7MO7 - chains A and B of the 4 polymer chains in the assembly; structure by electron microscopy, 4.80 A resolution (low resolution: residue-level contacts below are approximate; hydrogen-bond / salt-bridge calls are withheld).

[Chain A]
Molecule: Hepatocyte growth factor
From: Homo sapiens
Reference sequence: P14210 (HGF_HUMAN); numbering as in UniProt (aligned over 1-728)
Sequence (728 residues; row label = number of the first residue in the row):
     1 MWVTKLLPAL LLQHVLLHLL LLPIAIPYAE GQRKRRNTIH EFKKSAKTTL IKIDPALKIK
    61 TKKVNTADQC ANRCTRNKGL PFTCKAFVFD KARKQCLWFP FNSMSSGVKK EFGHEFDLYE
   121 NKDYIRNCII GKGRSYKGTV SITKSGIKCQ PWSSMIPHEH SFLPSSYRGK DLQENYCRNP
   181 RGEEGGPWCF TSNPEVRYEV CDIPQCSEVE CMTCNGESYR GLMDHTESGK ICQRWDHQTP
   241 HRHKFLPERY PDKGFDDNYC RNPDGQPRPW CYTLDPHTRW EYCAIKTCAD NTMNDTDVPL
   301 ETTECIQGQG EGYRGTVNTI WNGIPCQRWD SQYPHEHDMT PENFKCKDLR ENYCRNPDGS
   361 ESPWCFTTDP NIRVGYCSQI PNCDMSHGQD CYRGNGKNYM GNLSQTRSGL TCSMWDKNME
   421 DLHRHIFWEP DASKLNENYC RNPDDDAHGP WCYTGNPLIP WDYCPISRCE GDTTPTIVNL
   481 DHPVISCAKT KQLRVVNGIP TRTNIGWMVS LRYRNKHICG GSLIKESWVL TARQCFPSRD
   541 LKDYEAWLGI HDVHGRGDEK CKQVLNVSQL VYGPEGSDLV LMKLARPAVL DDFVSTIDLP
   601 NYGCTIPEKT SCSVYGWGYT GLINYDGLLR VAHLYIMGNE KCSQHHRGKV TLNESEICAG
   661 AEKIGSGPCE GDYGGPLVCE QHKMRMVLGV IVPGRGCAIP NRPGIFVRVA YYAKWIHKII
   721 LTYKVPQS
Not modelled in the structure: 1-33, 56-58, 291-301, 345-350, 385-388, 431-433, 470-494, 723-728
Disulfides: C70-C96, C74-C84, C128-C206, C149-C189, C177-C201, C211-C288, C232-C271, C260-C283, C305-C383, C326-C365, C354-C377, C391-C469, C412-C452, C440-C464, C519-C535, C612-C679, C642-C658, C669-C697
Swiss-Prot annotation at these positions:
  - modified residue: Q32 (Pyrrolidone carboxylic acid)
  - glycosylation: N294 (N-linked (GlcNAc...) (complex) asparagine), N402 (N-linked (GlcNAc...) (complex) asparagine), T476 (O-linked (GalNAc...) threonine), N566 (N-linked (GlcNAc...) (complex) asparagine), N653 (N-linked (GlcNAc...) (complex) asparagine)
  - mutagenesis: R494 (R494Q: Loss of activity due to absence of proteolytic cleavage)
Reported in the primary citation:
  - mutagenesis - R242E/K244E/R249E: decreased signaling
  - mutagenesis - E159R, R242E/K244E/R249E, W321R/E361R/Y376A, Y673A: decreased binding to Hepatocyte growth factor receptor (chain B)
  - mutagenesis - K34E/R35E/R36E, K47E, R73E/R76E/K78E, K91E, F112A, H114E, E159R, E195R, R197E, R242E, K244E, R249E, W321R/Y376A, W321R/E361R/Y376A, Y673A: decreased signaling with Hepatocyte growth factor receptor (chain B)

[Chain B]
Molecule: Hepatocyte growth factor receptor
From: Homo sapiens
Notes: EC 2.7.10.1
Reference sequence: P08581 (MET_HUMAN); residues 1-1390 here = UniProt positions 1-1390
Sequence (1390 residues; each row starts with the number of its first residue):
     1 MKAPAVLAPG ILVLLFTLVQ RSNGECKEAL AKSEMNVNMK YQLPNFTAET PIQNVILHEH
    61 HIFLGATNYI YVLNEEDLQK VAEYKTGPVL EHPDCFPCQD CSSKANLSGG VWKDNINMAL
   121 VVDTYYDDQL ISCGSVNRGT CQRHVFPHNH TADIQSEVHC IFSPQIEEPS QCPDCVVSAL
   181 GAKVLSSVKD RFINFFVGNT INSSYFPDHP LHSISVRRLK ETKDGFMFLT DQSYIDVLPE
   241 FRDSYPIKYV HAFESNNFIY FLTVQRETLD AQTFHTRIIR FCSINSGLHS YMEMPLECIL
   301 TEKRKKRSTK KEVFNILQAA YVSKPGAQLA RQIGASLNDD ILFGVFAQSK PDSAEPMDRS
   361 AMCAFPIKYV NDFFNKIVNK NNVRCLQHFY GPNHEHCFNR TLLRNSSGCE ARRDEYRTEF
   421 TTALQRVDLF MGQFSEVLLT SISTFIKGDL TIANLGTSEG RFMQVVVSRS GPSTPHVNFL
   481 LDSHPVSPEV IVEHTLNQNG YTLVITGKKI TKIPLNGLGC RHFQSCSQCL SAPPFVQCGW
   541 CHDKCVRSEE CLSGTWTQQI CLPAIYKVFP NSAPLEGGTR LTICGWDFGF RRNNKFDLKK
   601 TRVLLGNESC TLTLSESTMN TLKCTVGPAM NKHFNMSIII SNGHGTTQYS TFSYVDPVIT
   661 SISPKYGPMA GGTLLTLTGN YLNSGNSRHI SIGGKTCTLK SVSNSILECY TPAQTISTEF
   721 AVKLKIDLAN RETSIFSYRE DPIVYEIHPT KSFISGGSTI TGVGKNLNSV SVPRMVINVH
   781 EAGRNFTVAC QHRSNSEIIC CTTPSLQQLN LQLPLKTKAF FMLDGILSKY FDLIYVHNPV
   841 FKPFEKPVMI SMGNENVLEI KGNDIDPEAV KGEVLKVGNK SCENIHLHSE AVLCTVPNDL
   901 LKLNSELNIE WKQAISSTVL GKVIVQPDQN FTGLIAGVVS ISTALLLLLG FFLWLKKRKQ
   961 IKDLGSELVR YDARVHTPHL DRLVSARSVS PTTEMVSNES VDYRATFPED QFPNSSQNGS
  1021 CRQVQYPLTD MSPILTSGDS DISSPLLQNT VHIDLSALNP ELVQAVQHVV IGPSSLIVHF
  1081 NEVIGRGHFG CVYHGTLLDN DGKKIHCAVK SLNRITDIGE VSQFLTEGII MKDFSHPNVL
  1141 SLLGICLRSE GSPLVVLPYM KHGDLRNFIR NETHNPTVKD LIGFGLQVAK GMKYLASKKF
  1201 VHRDLAARNC MLDEKFTVKV ADFGLARDMY DKEYYSVHNK TGAKLPVKWM ALESLQTQKF
  1261 TTKSDVWSFG VLLWELMTRG APPYPDVNTF DITVYLLQGR RLLQPEYCPD PLYEVMLKCW
  1321 HPKAEMRPSF SELVSRISAI FSTFIGEHYV HVNATYVNVK CVAPYPSLLS SEDNADDEVD
  1381 TRPASFWETS
Not modelled in the structure: 1-25, 108-110, 305-310, 627-633, 741-1390
Disulfides: C26-C584, C95-C101, C98-C160, C133-C141, C172-C175, C282-C409, C298-C363, C385-C397, C520-C538, C526-C561, C529-C545, C541-C551, C610-C624, C697-C709
Swiss-Prot annotation at these positions:
  - region: W1320 to V1359 (Interaction with MUC20)
  - active site: D1204 (Proton acceptor)
  - binding site (ATP): I1084 to V1092, K1110
  - site: R307, S308 (Cleavage), Y1003 (Required for ligand-induced CBL-mediated ubiquitination), E1009, D1010 (Breakpoint for translocation to form TPR-MET oncogene)
  - modified residue: S966 (Phosphoserine), T977 (Phosphothreonine), S990 (Phosphoserine), S997 (Phosphoserine), S1000 (Phosphoserine), Y1003 (Phosphotyrosine), Y1230 (Phosphotyrosine), Y1234 (Phosphotyrosine), Y1235 (Phosphotyrosine), T1289 (Phosphothreonine), Y1349 (Phosphotyrosine), Y1356 (Phosphotyrosine), Y1365 (Phosphotyrosine)
  - glycosylation: N45 (N-linked (GlcNAc...) asparagine), N106 (N-linked (GlcNAc...) asparagine), N149 (N-linked (GlcNAc...) asparagine), N202 (N-linked (GlcNAc...) asparagine), N399 (N-linked (GlcNAc...) asparagine), N405 (N-linked (GlcNAc...) asparagine), T582 (O-linked (Man) threonine), N607 (N-linked (GlcNAc...) asparagine), N635 (N-linked (GlcNAc...) asparagine), T676 (O-linked (Man) threonine), T761 (O-linked (Man) threonine), N785 (N-linked (GlcNAc...) asparagine), N879 (N-linked (GlcNAc...) asparagine), N930 (N-linked (GlcNAc...) asparagine)
  - natural variant: H150 (H150Y: Found in a case of cancer of unknown primary origin; uncertain significance), N375 (N375K: Found in lung cancer also including cases carrying EGFR mutations; uncertain significance; N375S), C385 (C385Y: Found in a case of cancer of unknown primary origin; uncertain significance), P773 (P773L: In gastric cancer), F841 (F841V: In DFNB97), L964 to D1010 (deletion: In OSFD), P991 (P991S: In gastric cancer), Y1003 (Y1003S: Found in a patient with sporadic unilateral osteofibrous dysplasia; uncertain significance), V1092 (V1092I: In RCCP), H1094 (H1094L: In RCCP; H1094R: In RCCP; H1094Y: In RCCP), H1106 (H1106D: In RCCP), M1131 (M1131T: In RCCP), 10 further natural variant entries in UniProt
  - mutagenesis: Y1234 (Y1234F: Complete loss of kinase activity and of ligand-induced ubiquitination. Alters interaction with PTPN1 and PTPN2. Loss of interaction with PTPN1 and PTPN2; when associated with F-1235), Y1235 (Y1235F: Complete loss of kinase activity. Alters interaction with PTPN1 and PTPN2. Loss of interaction with PTPN1 and PTPN2; when associated with F-1234), Y1313 (Y1313F: No effect on ligand-induced CBL-mediated ubiquitination; when associated with F-1349, F-1356 and F-1365), Y1349 (Y1349F: No effect on ligand-induced CBL-mediated ubiquitination; when associated with F-1313, F-1356 and F-1365), Y1356 (Y1356F: No effect on ligand-induced CBL-mediated ubiquitination; when associated with F-1313, F-1349 and F-1365), Y1365 (Y1365F: No effect on ligand-induced CBL-mediated ubiquitination; when associated with F-1313, F-1349 and F-1356)
Reported in the primary citation:
  - mutagenesis - E267A/R384A/E419A, Y369A/F373A, R592E/N593E/K595E/K599E: decreased signaling with Hepatocyte growth factor (chain A)
  - mutagenesis - R426A/R469A: abolished signaling with Hepatocyte growth factor (chain A)

[Chain A / chain B interface]
Pairs across the interface (56):
  F112(A) with F398(B)
  R242(A) with A271(B); T273(B); D352(B)
  L246(A) with D270(B); A271(B)
  E248(A) with D270(B); R384(B)
  R249(A) with E267(B); T268(B); T421(B)
  P251(A) with T421(B)
  D252(A) with N381(B); N382(B)
  Q309(A) with F373(B); I377(B)
  W321(A) with R469(B)
  H335(A) with K303(B)
  E336(A) with K303(B); R304(B)
  D338(A) with R304(B)
  S360(A) with Q425(B)
  E361(A) with Q425(B); R426(B)
  F366(A) with K303(B)
  N371(A) with K595(B)
  R373(A) with E302(B); K303(B)
  Y376(A) with R469(B)
  Q534(A) with D190(B); F192(B)
  P537(A) with L229(B); S286(B)
  R539(A) with E410(B); A411(B); R413(B)
  D540(A) with R413(B)
  D578(A) with D190(B); R191(B)
  Y619(A) with T222(B)
  K649(A) with T124(B); Y125(B); Y126(B)
  C669(A) with T222(B)
  E670(A) with K220(B); T222(B)
  Y673(A) with E221(B)
  P693(A) with R191(B); F192(B); E221(B)
  G694(A) with E221(B)
  R695(A) with Y125(B); Y126(B)
  G696(A) with Y126(B); E221(B)
  C697(A) with E221(B)
Also at the interface, not in a pair above, chain A (38 interface residues in all): K244, Y250, H337, G576, V692
Also at the interface, not in a pair above, chain B (41 interface residues in all): D127, N285, P295, N315, Q332, Y369, A423

[Overview]
The interface between chain A and chain B involves 38 residues on one side and 41 on the other. The paper
reports that K34E/R35E/R36E, K47E and R73E/R76E/K78E of chain A, among others, reduce signaling with
Hepatocyte growth factor receptor (chain B); E159R, R242E/K244E/R249E and W321R/E361R/Y376A of chain A, among
others, reduce binding to Hepatocyte growth factor receptor (chain B); 20 substitutions were tested in all.
Chain A is Hepatocyte growth factor and chain B is Hepatocyte growth factor receptor, both from Homo sapiens;
the structure, Cryo-EM structure of 2:2 c-MET/HGF holo-complex, was determined by electron microscopy together
with 7MO8, 7MO9, 7MOA and 7MOB from the same study.
